Entry 1MST (X-ray diffraction, 2.60 A resolution); this record covers chains B and C of the 3 polymer chains in the assembly.

[Chain B (and C)]
Name: Bacteriophage MS2 capsid
From: Enterobacterio phage MS2
Notes: chain C of this document is another copy of the same molecule, construct and numbering; everything in this record applies to it too
UniProtKB: P03612 (COAT_BPMS2); residue numbers follow UniProt; this construct covers 1-129
Sequence (129 residues; row label = number of the first residue in the row):
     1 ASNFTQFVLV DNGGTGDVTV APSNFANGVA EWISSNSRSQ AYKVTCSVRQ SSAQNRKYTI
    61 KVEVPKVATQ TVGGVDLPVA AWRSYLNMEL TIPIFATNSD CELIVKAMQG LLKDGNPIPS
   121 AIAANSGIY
Differences from the reference sequence: engineered mutation D76 (Glu in P03612)

[Interface between chain B and chain C]
Pairs across the interface - 18 pairs, chain B then chain C:
  A1(B) - Q6(C)  hydrogen bond (backbone-side chain)
  F25(B) - F4(C)  hydrophobic
  N27(B) - F25(C)
  V48(B) - S23(C)
  V48(B) - N24(C)  hydrogen bond (backbone-side chain)
  R49(B) - N24(C)
  Q50(B) - R38(C)  hydrogen bond
  I94(B) - S37(C)
  I94(B) - R38(C)  hydrogen bond (backbone-backbone)
  I94(B) - S39(C)  hydrogen bond (backbone-backbone)
  F95(B) - S37(C)  hydrogen bond (backbone-side chain)
  F95(B) - S39(C)
  F95(B) - P78(C)
  A96(B) - S37(C)
  T97(B) - N36(C)
  T97(B) - S37(C)
  N98(B) - S35(C)  hydrogen bond
  N98(B) - N36(C)  hydrogen bond (side chain-backbone)
Also at the interface, not in a pair above, chain B (13 interface residues in all): G28, R56
Also at the interface, not in a pair above, chain C (15 interface residues in all): A26, N27, L77, V79

[Summary]
The interface between chain B and chain C involves 13 residues on one side and 15 on the other, with 8
hydrogen bonds. Among the polar pairs are A1(B)-Q6(C), V48(B)-N24(C) and Q50(B)-R38(C).
Both chains are Bacteriophage MS2 capsid (Enterobacterio phage MS2). Entry 1MST (Crystal structure of MS2
capsids with mutations in the subunit fg loop) was determined by X-ray diffraction (same publication as 1BMS).
